Entry 7TTD (X-ray diffraction, 2.27 A resolution); this record covers chains B and C of the 5 polymer chains in the assembly.

Chain B:
Protein: Tubulin beta chain
Source organism: Sus scrofa
UniProt: A0A287AGU7 (A0A287AGU7_PIG); residues 1-433 here = UniProt positions 1-433
Amino-acid sequence (433 residues; row label = number of the first residue in the row):
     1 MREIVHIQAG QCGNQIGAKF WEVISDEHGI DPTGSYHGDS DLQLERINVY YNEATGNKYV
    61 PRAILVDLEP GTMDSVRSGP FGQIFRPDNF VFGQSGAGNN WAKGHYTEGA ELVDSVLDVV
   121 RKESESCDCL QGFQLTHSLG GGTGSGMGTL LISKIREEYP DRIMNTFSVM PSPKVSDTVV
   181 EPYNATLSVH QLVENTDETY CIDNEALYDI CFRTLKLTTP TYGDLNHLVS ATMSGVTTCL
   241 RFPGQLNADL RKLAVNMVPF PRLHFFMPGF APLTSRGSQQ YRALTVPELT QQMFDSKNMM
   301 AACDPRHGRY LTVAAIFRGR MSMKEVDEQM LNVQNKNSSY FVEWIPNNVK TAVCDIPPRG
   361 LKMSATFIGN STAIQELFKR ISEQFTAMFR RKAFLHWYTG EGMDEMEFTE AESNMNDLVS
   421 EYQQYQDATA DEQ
Not modelled in the structure: 277-283, 431-433
Residues lining bound ligands:
  - GDP (guanosine-5'-diphosphate): Gly10, Gln11, Cys12, Gln15, Ile16, Asp67, Ser138, Gly140, Gly141, Gly142, Thr143, Gly144, Val169, Pro171, Val175, Asp177, Glu181, Asn204, Leu207, Tyr222, Leu225, Asn226
  - JUL (7-methoxy-4-[2-(morpholin-4-yl)-6,7-dihydro-5H-cyclopenta[d]pyrimidin-4-yl]-3,4-dihydroquinoxalin-2(1H)-one): Tyr200, Val236, Thr237, Cys239, Leu240, Leu246, Ala248, Asp249, Leu250, Lys252, Leu253, Asn256, Met257, Thr312, Val313, Ala314, Ala315, Ile316, Asn348, Lys350, Thr351, Ala352

Chain C:
Protein: Tubulin alpha-1B chain
Source organism: Sus scrofa
UniProt: Q2XVP4 (TBA1B_PIG); numbering as in UniProt (aligned over 1-438)
Amino-acid sequence (438 residues; numbered 1 to 438; the number before each row is that of its first residue):
     1 MRECISIHVG QAGVQIGNAC WELYCLEHGI QPDGQMPSDK TIGGGDDSFN TFFSETGAGK
    61 HVPRAVFVDL EPTVIDEVRT GTYRQLFHPE QLITGKEDAA NNYARGHYTI GKEIIDLVLD
   121 RIRKLADQCT GLQGFLVFHS FGGGTGSGFT SLLMERLSVD YGKKSKLEFS IYPAPQVSTA
   181 VVEPYNSILT THTTLEHSDC AFMVDNEAIY DICRRNLDIE RPTYTNLNRL ISQIVSSITA
   241 SLRFDGALNV DLTEFQTNLV PYPRIHFPLA TYAPVISAEK AYHEQLSVAE ITNACFEPAN
   301 QMVKCDPRHG KYMACCLLYR GDVVPKDVNA AIATIKTKRS IQFVDWCPTG FKVGINYQPP
   361 TVVPGGDLAK VQRAVCMLSN TTAIAEAWAR LDHKFDLMYA KRAFVHWYVG EGMEEGEFSE
   421 AREDMAALEK DYEEVGVD
Not modelled in the structure: 38-45, 281-284
Residues lining bound ligands:
  - GTP (guanosine-5'-triphosphate): Gly10, Gln11, Ala12, Gln15, Ile16, Asp69, Asp98, Ala99, Ala100, Asn101, Ser140, Gly142, Gly143, Gly144, Thr145, Gly146, Ile171, Pro173, Val177, Ser178, Glu183, Asn206, Tyr224, Leu227, Asn228, Ile231
  - JUL (7-methoxy-4-[2-(morpholin-4-yl)-6,7-dihydro-5H-cyclopenta[d]pyrimidin-4-yl]-3,4-dihydroquinoxalin-2(1H)-one): Asn101, Thr179, Val181
Curated features (UniProtKB/Swiss-Prot):
  - motif: Met1 to Cys4 (MREC motif)
  - active site: Glu254
  - binding site (GTP): Gly10, Gln11, Ala12, Gln15, Glu71, Ala99, Ser140, Gly143, Gly144, Thr145, Gly146, Thr179, Glu183, Asn206, Tyr224, Asn228, Leu252
  - binding site (Mg(2+)): Glu71
  - modified residue: Lys40 (N6,N6,N6-trimethyllysine), Ser48 (Phosphoserine), Ser232 (Phosphoserine), Tyr282 (3'-nitrotyrosine), Arg339 (Omega-N-methylarginine)
  - cross-link (Glycyl lysine isopeptide (Lys-Gly)): Lys326 (interchain with G-Cter in ubiquitin), Lys370 (interchain with G-Cter in ubiquitin)

Chain B / chain C interface:
Pairs across the interface (48; chain B residue first):
  Gln94(B) - Met1(C)
  Gln94(B) - Arg2(C)  hydrogen bond
  Ser95(B) - Asp251(C)
  Gly98(B) - Thr253(C)
  Gly98(B) - Glu254(C)
  Gly98(B) - Thr257(C)  hydrogen bond (backbone-side chain)
  Asn99(B) - Glu254(C)
  Asn99(B) - Asn258(C)  hydrogen bond
  Asn99(B) - Lys352(C)  hydrogen bond
  Pro173(B) - Lys336(C)  hydrogen bond (backbone-side chain)
  Pro173(B) - Pro348(C)
  Ser176(B) - Thr349(C)
  Asp177(B) - Lys352(C)  hydrogen bond (backbone-side chain)
  Thr178(B) - Asn258(C)  hydrogen bond
  Thr178(B) - Thr349(C)
  Val179(B) - Asn258(C)  hydrogen bond (backbone-side chain)
  Val179(B) - Thr349(C)
  Val179(B) - Gly350(C)
  Thr219(B) - Lys326(C)  hydrogen bond (backbone-side chain)
  Thr219(B) - Asn329(C)
  Thr219(B) - Ala330(C)
  Pro220(B) - Asn329(C)  hydrogen bond (backbone-side chain)
  Thr221(B) - Lys326(C)
  Gln384(B) - Pro348(C)
  Ala387(B) - Trp346(C)
  Met388(B) - Trp346(C)
  Met388(B) - Pro348(C)
  Arg391(B) - Tyr262(C)  hydrogen bond (backbone-side chain)
  Arg391(B) - Trp346(C)
  Arg391(B) - Glu434(C)  hydrogen bond (side chain-backbone)
  Arg391(B) - Val435(C)
  Arg391(B) - Val437(C)  hydrogen bond (side chain-backbone)
  Arg391(B) - Asp438(C)
  Lys392(B) - Tyr262(C)
  Ala393(B) - Pro261(C)
  Ala393(B) - Tyr262(C)
  Ala393(B) - Trp346(C)  hydrophobic
  Phe394(B) - Thr257(C)
  Phe394(B) - Val260(C)
  Phe394(B) - Pro261(C)  hydrogen bond (backbone-backbone)
  Phe394(B) - Trp346(C)  hydrophobic
  His396(B) - Val260(C)
  His396(B) - Pro261(C)
  His396(B) - Tyr262(C)
  His396(B) - Pro263(C)
  Trp397(B) - Gln256(C)  hydrogen bond (side chain-backbone)
  Trp397(B) - Thr257(C)
  Trp397(B) - Val260(C)  hydrogen bond (side chain-backbone)
Interface residues without a listed pair, chain B (27 interface residues in all): Glu69, Pro70, Lys174, Val180, Glu181, Pro182
Interface residues without a listed pair, chain C (28 interface residues in all): Asp199, Met313, Phe351

Overview:
Chain B and chain C form an interface of 27 and 28 residues respectively, with 16 hydrogen bonds. Polar
contacts include Gln94(B)-Arg2(C), Gly98(B)-Thr257(C) and Asn99(B)-Asn258(C). Bound to chain B: GDP and
compound JUL. Bound to chain C: GTP and compound JUL.
Here chain B is Tubulin beta chain and chain C is Tubulin alpha-1B chain, both from Sus scrofa. Entry 7TTD
(Tubulin-RB3_SLD in complex with compound 12e) was determined by X-ray diffraction (same publication as 7TTE
and 7TTF).
